PDB entry 2UXC | X-ray diffraction, 2.90 A resolution | chains A and J of the 23 polymer chains in the assembly

== Chain A ==
Molecule: 16S ribosomal RNA
Source organism: Thermus thermophilus
Sequence (1522 nucleotides; row label = number of the first residue in the row; note: 42 numbers in that range are skipped by the numbering (no residue carries them; nothing is unmodelled there); a row labelled like 190A-190L holds insertion residues (190A, then the next letters in order); numbering starts at 0):
     0 UUUGUUGGAGAGUUUGAUCCUGGCUCAGGGUGAACGCUGGCGGCGUGCCU
    50 AAGACAUGCAAGUCGUGCGGG
    73 CCGCGGGGUUUU
    88 ACUCCG
    95 UGGUC
   101 AGCGGCGGACGGGUGAGUAACGCGUGGGU
  129A G
   130 ACCUACCCGGAAGAGGGGGACAACCCGGGGAAACUCGGGCUAAUCCCCCA
   180 UGUGGACCCGC
190A-190L CCCUUGGGGUGU
   191 GUCCAAAGGGCUUU
   216 GCCCGCUUCCGGAUGGGCCCGCGUCCCAUCAGCUAGUUGGUGGGGUAAUG
   266 GCCCACCAAGGCGACGACGGGUAGCCGGUCUGAGAGGAUGGCCGGCCACA
   316 GGGGCACUGAGACACGGGCCCCACUCCUACGGGAGGCAGCAGUUAGGAAU
   366 CUUCCGCAAUGGGCGCAAGCCUGACGGAGCGACGCCGCUUGGAGGAAGAA
   416 GCCCUUCGGGGUGUAAACUCCUGAA
   442 CCCGGGACGAAACCCCCGACGA
   474 GGGGACUGACGGUACCGGG
   494 GUAAUAGCGCCGGCCAACUCCGUGCCAGCAGCCGCGGUAAUACGGAGGGC
   544 GCGAGCGUUACCCGGAUUCACUGGGCGUAAAGGGCGUGUAGGCGGCCUGG
   594 GGCGUCCCAUGUGAAAGACCACGGCUCAACCGUGGGGGAGCGUGGGAUAC
   644 GCUCAGGCUAGACGGUGGGAGAGGGUGGUGGAAUUCCCGGAGUAGCGGUG
   694 AAAUGCGCAGAUACCGGGAGGAACGCCGAUGGCGAAGGCAGCCACCUGGU
   744 CCACCCGUGACGCUGAGGCGCGAAAGCGUGGGGAGCAAACCGGAUUAGAU
   794 ACCCGGGUAGUCCACGCCCUAAACGAUGCGCGCUAGGUCUCUGGGUCU
   848 CCUGGGGGCCGAAGCUAACGCGUUAAGCGCGCCGCCUGGGGAGUACGGCC
   898 GCAAGGCUGAAACUCAAAGGAAUUGACGGGGGCCCGCACAAGCGGUGGAG
   948 CAUGUGGUUUAAUUCGAAGCAACGCGAAGAACCUUACCAGGCCUUGACAU
   998 GCUAGG
 1003A G
  1004 AACCCGGGUGAAAGCCUGGGGUGCCCC
1030A-1030D GCGA
  1031 GGGGAGCCCUAGCACAGGUGCUGCAUGGCCGUCGUCAGCUCGUGCCGUGA
  1081 GGUGUUGGGUUAAGUCCCGCAACGAGCGCAACCCCCGCCGUUAGUUGCCA
  1131 GCGGUUCGGCCGGGCACUCUAACGGGACUGCCCGCGAAA
  1171 GCGGGAGGAAGGAGGGGACGACGUCUGGUCAGCAUGGCCCUUACGGCCUG
  1221 GGCGACACACGUGCUACAAUGCCCACUACAAAGCGAUGCCACCCGGCAAC
  1271 GGGGAGCUAAUCGCAAAAAGGUGGGCCCAGUUCGGAUUGGGGUCUGCAAC
  1321 CCGACCCCAUGAAGCCGGAAUCGCUAGUAAUCGCGGAUCAG
 1361A C
  1362 CAUGCCGCGGUGAAUACGUUCCCGGGCCUUGUACACACCGCCCGUCACGC
  1412 CAUGGGAGCGGGCUCUACCCGAAGUCGCCGGG
  1446 AGCCUACGGG
  1459 CAGGCGCCGAGGGUAGGGCCCGUGACUGGGGCGAAGUCGUAACAAGGUAG
  1509 CUGUACCGGAAGGUGCGGCUGGAUCACCUCCUUUCU
Unresolved in the structure: 0-4, 1535-1538
Metal / ion sites: Mg2+ site 1: U12, C526, A914; Mg2+ site 2: G15, U920; Mg2+ site 3: G21, G22; Mg2+ site 4 near G21 (its only coordinating residue here); Mg2+ site 5: C48, G115; Mg2+ site 6 near A51 (its only coordinating residue here); Mg2+ site 7 near A53 (its only coordinating residue here); Mg2+ site 8: C58, U387; Mg2+ site 9: G61, U62, G105; Mg2+ site 10: G69, G70, U98; Mg2+ site 11: G107, G326; Mg2+ site 12: A109, G331; 107 more Mg2+ sites not listed; 21 more K+ sites not listed
Residues lining bound ligands: paromomycin (PAR): G1405, U1406, C1407, A1408, C1409, G1489, C1490, G1491, A1492, A1493, G1494, U1495, C1496

== Chain J ==
Molecule: Ribosomal protein S10
Source organism: Thermus thermophilus
Reference sequence: Q5SHN7 (RS10_THET8); residues 2-105 here correspond to UniProt positions 1-104 (UniProt number = residue number - 1)
Chain sequence (105 residues; numbered 1 to 105; the number before each row is that of its first residue):
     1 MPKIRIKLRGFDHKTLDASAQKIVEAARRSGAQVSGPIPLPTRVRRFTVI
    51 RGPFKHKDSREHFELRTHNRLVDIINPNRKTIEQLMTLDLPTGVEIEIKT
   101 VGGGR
Unresolved in the structure: 1-2, 102-105
Metal / ion sites: Mg2+: Lys57 (shared with C972(A) of chain A)

== How chain A and chain J interact ==
Contacting residue pairs (73):
  G963(A) - Phe54(J)  sugar contact
  A964(A) - Phe54(J)  sugar contact
  A964(A) - Lys55(J)  hydrogen bond to the sugar
  A965(A) - Lys55(J)  salt bridge to the phosphate
  A969(A) - Lys55(J)  salt bridge to the phosphate
  C972(A) - Lys55(J)  sugar contact
  C972(A) - His56(J)  sugar contact
  C972(A) - Lys57(J)  salt bridge to the phosphate
  G973(A) - Ile50(J)  sugar contact
  G973(A) - Phe54(J)  base contact
  G973(A) - Lys55(J)  hydrogen bond to the sugar
  A975(A) - Thr48(J)  base contact
  A975(A) - Arg60(J)  base contact
  G1058(A) - Pro53(J)  base contact
  C1059(A) - Arg51(J)  sugar contact
  C1059(A) - Gly52(J)  sugar contact
  C1059(A) - Pro53(J)  sugar contact
  C1060(A) - Arg51(J)  sugar contact
  C1060(A) - Gly52(J)  sugar contact
  C1060(A) - His56(J)  sugar contact
  G1061(A) - His56(J)  hydrogen bond to the sugar
  G1061(A) - Ser59(J)  phosphate contact
  A1123(A) - Ser35(J)  hydrogen bond to the sugar
  A1123(A) - Gly36(J)  phosphate contact
  A1123(A) - Pro37(J)  hydrogen bond to the sugar
  A1123(A) - Ile38(J)  sugar contact
  A1123(A) - Pro39(J)  base contact
  G1124(A) - Val34(J)  phosphate contact
  G1124(A) - Ser35(J)  sugar contact
  G1124(A) - Ile38(J)  phosphate contact
  U1125(A) - Arg5(J)  hydrogen bond to the base
  U1125(A) - Asp73(J)  base contact
  U1150(A) - Pro39(J)  base contact
  U1150(A) - Leu40(J)  hydrogen bond to the sugar
  U1150(A) - Pro41(J)  sugar contact
  A1151(A) - Pro39(J)  sugar contact
  A1151(A) - Leu40(J)  sugar contact
  A1151(A) - Pro41(J)  phosphate contact
  A1151(A) - Thr42(J)  hydrogen bond to the phosphate
  A1151(A) - Arg70(J)  hydrogen bond to the phosphate
  A1152(A) - His13(J)  hydrogen bond to the phosphate
  A1152(A) - Asp17(J)  sugar contact
  A1152(A) - His68(J)  salt bridge to the phosphate
  A1152(A) - Arg70(J)  salt bridge to the phosphate
  C1153(A) - His13(J)  salt bridge to the phosphate
  A1188(A) - Arg51(J)  phosphate contact
  C1189(A) - Arg51(J)  salt bridge to the phosphate
  C1189(A) - Glu61(J)  phosphate contact
  G1197(A) - His56(J)  hydrogen bond to the base
  G1198(A) - Pro53(J)  base contact
  G1198(A) - Phe54(J)  sugar contact
  G1198(A) - Lys55(J)  sugar contact
  U1199(A) - Phe54(J)  sugar contact
  G1202(A) - Pro53(J)  base contact
  G1253(A) - Val44(J)  phosphate contact
  C1254(A) - Arg43(J)  base contact
  C1254(A) - Val44(J)  phosphate contact
  C1254(A) - Arg45(J)  salt bridge to the phosphate
  G1255(A) - Arg43(J)  hydrogen bond to the base
  U1278(A) - Glu97(J)  base contact
  U1278(A) - Lys99(J)  base contact
  A1279(A) - Arg9(J)  salt bridge to the phosphate
  A1279(A) - Arg43(J)  base contact
  A1280(A) - Lys7(J)  phosphate contact
  A1280(A) - Leu40(J)  base contact
  A1280(A) - Pro41(J)  sugar contact
  U1281(A) - Lys7(J)  hydrogen bond to the base
  C1366(A) - Lys57(J)  sugar contact
  C1366(A) - Arg60(J)  hydrogen bond to the sugar
  C1367(A) - Thr48(J)  hydrogen bond to the sugar
  C1367(A) - Arg60(J)  sugar contact
  C1367(A) - His62(J)  hydrogen bond to the sugar
  G1368(A) - His62(J)  salt bridge to the phosphate
Also at the interface, not in a pair above, chain A (35 interface residues in all): G1190
Also at the interface, not in a pair above, chain J (38 interface residues in all): Arg28, Arg46, Leu71

== Summary ==
35 residues of chain A face 38 of chain J across their interface, with 16 hydrogen bonds and 10 salt bridges.
Polar pairs include U1125(A)-Arg5(J), G1197(A)-His56(J) and G1255(A)-Arg43(J). Ligands of chain A:
paromomycin. U12(A), C526(A) and A914(A) form the Mg2+ site 1.
Chain A is 16S ribosomal RNA and chain J is Ribosomal protein S10, both from Thermus thermophilus; the
structure, Crystal structure of an extended tRNA anticodon stem loop in complex with its cognate mRNA UCGU
..., was determined by X-ray diffraction, deposited together with 2UXD and 2UXB.
